9CE0 - chains A and B; structure by electron microscopy, 3.97 A resolution.

[Chain A (and B)]
Protein: Oxygen sensor protein DosP
Organism: Escherichia coli
Notes: EC 3.1.4.52; chain B of this document is another copy of the same molecule, construct and numbering; everything in this record applies to it too
UniProt: P76129 (DOSP_ECOLI); residues 9-806 here correspond to UniProt positions 1-798 (UniProt number = residue number - 8)
Amino-acid sequence (806 residues; each row starts with the number of its first residue):
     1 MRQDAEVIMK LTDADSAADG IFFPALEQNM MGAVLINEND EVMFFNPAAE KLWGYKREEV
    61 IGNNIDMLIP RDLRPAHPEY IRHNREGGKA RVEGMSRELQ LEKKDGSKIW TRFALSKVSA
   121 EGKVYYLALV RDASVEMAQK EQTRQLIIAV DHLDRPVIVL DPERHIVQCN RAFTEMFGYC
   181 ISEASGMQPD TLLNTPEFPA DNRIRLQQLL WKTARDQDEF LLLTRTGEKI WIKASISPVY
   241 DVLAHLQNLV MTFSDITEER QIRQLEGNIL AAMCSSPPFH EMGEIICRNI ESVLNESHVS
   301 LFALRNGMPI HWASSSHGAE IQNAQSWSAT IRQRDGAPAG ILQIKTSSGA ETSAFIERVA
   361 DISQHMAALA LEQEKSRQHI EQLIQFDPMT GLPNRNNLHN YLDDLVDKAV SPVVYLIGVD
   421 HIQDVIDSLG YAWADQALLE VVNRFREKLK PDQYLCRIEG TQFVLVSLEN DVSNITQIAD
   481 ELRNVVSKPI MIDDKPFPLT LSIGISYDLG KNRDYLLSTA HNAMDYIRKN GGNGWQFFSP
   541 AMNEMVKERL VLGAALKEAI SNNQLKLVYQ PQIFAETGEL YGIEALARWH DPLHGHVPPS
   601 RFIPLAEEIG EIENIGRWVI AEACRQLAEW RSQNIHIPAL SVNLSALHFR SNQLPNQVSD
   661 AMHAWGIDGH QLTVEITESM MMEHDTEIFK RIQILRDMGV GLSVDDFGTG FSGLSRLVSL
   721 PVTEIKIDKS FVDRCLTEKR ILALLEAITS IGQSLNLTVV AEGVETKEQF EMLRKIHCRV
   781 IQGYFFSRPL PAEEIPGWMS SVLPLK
Not modelled in the structure: 1-19 (chain B: 1-19, 378-383)
Construct notes: expression tag (1-8); conflict Ser-16 (Asn8 in P76129), Thr-195 (Ile187 in P76129)
UniProt features mapped onto this chain:
  - binding site (heme): His-77, Met-95
Small-molecule neighbours:
  - heme (HEM): Ile-36, Trp-53, Ile-65, Leu-68, Ile-69, Pro-70, Leu-73, His-77, Tyr-80, Asn-84, Lys-89, Gly-94, Arg-97, Leu-99, Gln-100, Leu-101, Glu-102, Phe-113, Leu-115, Tyr-126, Ala-128
  - oxygen molecule (OXY): Arg-97, Leu-99, Leu-115
What the authors report for this chain:
  - mutagenesis - R97A: decreased binding to O2
  - mutagenesis - M30A: decreased catalytic activity
  - mutagenesis - R131A: unchanged binding to O2
  - mutagenesis - R131A (kcat = 2.0 s-1): increased catalytic activity on deoxy
  - mutagenesis - M95I (about 10-fold): increased binding to O2 (citing earlier work)
  - catalytic residues: Lys-726 (citing earlier work)

[Interface between chain A and chain B]
Contacting residue pairs - 139 pairs, chain A then chain B:
  Ile-21(A) / Met-43(B)
  Phe-22(A) / Phe-22(B)
  Phe-22(A) / Phe-23(B)  hydrophobic
  Phe-22(A) / Leu-26(B)
  Phe-22(A) / Glu-27(B)
  Phe-22(A) / Phe-44(B)  hydrophobic
  Phe-23(A) / Phe-22(B)  hydrophobic
  Pro-24(A) / Val-118(B)
  Ala-25(A) / Leu-26(B)  hydrophobic
  Ala-25(A) / Leu-127(B)
  Leu-26(A) / Phe-22(B)  hydrophobic
  Leu-26(A) / Ala-25(B)  hydrophobic
  Leu-26(A) / Leu-26(B)
  Gln-28(A) / Lys-117(B)
  Gln-28(A) / Val-118(B)
  Gln-28(A) / Ser-119(B)
  Asn-29(A) / Leu-127(B)
  Asn-29(A) / Leu-129(B)
  Met-30(A) / Gly-94(B)
  Met-30(A) / Met-95(B)
  Met-30(A) / Ala-114(B)  hydrophobic
  Met-30(A) / Leu-115(B)
  Met-30(A) / Ser-116(B)  hydrogen bond
  Met-31(A) / Leu-129(B)  hydrophobic
  Met-31(A) / Arg-131(B)
  Phe-44(A) / Phe-22(B)  hydrophobic
  Arg-112(A) / Val-135(B)
  Ser-116(A) / Met-30(B)
  Val-118(A) / Gln-28(B)
  Ser-119(A) / Gln-28(B)
  Leu-127(A) / Asn-29(B)
  Thr-143(A) / Thr-143(B)
  Arg-144(A) / Gln-247(B)
  Arg-144(A) / Asn-248(B)
  Gln-145(A) / Val-159(B)
  Gln-145(A) / Gln-168(B)
  Gln-145(A) / Asn-248(B)  hydrogen bond
  Leu-146(A) / Leu-146(B)  hydrophobic
  Leu-146(A) / Gln-168(B)
  Ile-147(A) / Leu-146(B)  hydrophobic
  Ile-148(A) / Val-239(B)  hydrophobic
  Ile-148(A) / Val-250(B)  hydrophobic
  Ala-149(A) / Val-250(B)  hydrophobic
  Val-150(A) / Val-150(B)  hydrophobic
  His-152(A) / Ser-235(B)
  His-152(A) / Thr-252(B)
  Leu-153(A) / Leu-153(B)  hydrophobic
  Asp-154(A) / Arg-155(B)  salt bridge
  Arg-155(A) / Leu-153(B)
  Arg-155(A) / Asp-154(B)  salt bridge
  Val-157(A) / Ala-149(B)  hydrophobic
  Val-159(A) / Gln-145(B)
  Val-167(A) / Glu-141(B)
  Gln-168(A) / Glu-141(B)
  Gln-168(A) / Gln-142(B)  hydrogen bond
  Gln-168(A) / Gln-145(B)
  Cys-169(A) / Gln-145(B)
  Arg-215(A) / His-152(B)
  Ser-237(A) / His-152(B)
  Val-239(A) / Ile-148(B)  hydrophobic
  Gln-247(A) / Arg-144(B)
  Asn-248(A) / Arg-144(B)  hydrogen bond
  Val-250(A) / Ile-148(B)  hydrophobic
  Val-250(A) / His-152(B)
  Thr-252(A) / His-152(B)  hydrogen bond
  Gly-267(A) / His-365(B)
  Gly-267(A) / Leu-369(B)
  Asn-268(A) / Arg-334(B)
  Leu-270(A) / Glu-266(B)
  Leu-270(A) / Leu-369(B)  hydrophobic
  Ala-271(A) / Arg-334(B)
  Ala-271(A) / Leu-369(B)
  Met-273(A) / Leu-270(B)  hydrophobic
  Cys-274(A) / Leu-270(B)  hydrophobic
  Cys-274(A) / Met-273(B)  hydrophobic
  Trp-327(A) / Arg-215(B)
  Ser-328(A) / Arg-215(B)  hydrogen bond (backbone-side chain)
  Thr-330(A) / Asp-216(B)  hydrogen bond
  Thr-330(A) / Asp-218(B)
  Arg-332(A) / Arg-205(B)
  Arg-332(A) / Gln-208(B)
  Arg-332(A) / Asp-218(B)  salt bridge
  Gln-333(A) / Arg-205(B)
  Arg-334(A) / Asp-427(B)  hydrogen bond (side chain-backbone)
  Arg-334(A) / Ser-428(B)  hydrogen bond (side chain-backbone)
  Asp-335(A) / Ala-200(B)
  Asp-335(A) / Arg-205(B)
  Gly-336(A) / Arg-205(B)  hydrogen bond (backbone-side chain)
  Ala-360(A) / Gln-217(B)
  Asp-361(A) / Gln-217(B)  hydrogen bond
  Asp-361(A) / Lys-233(B)
  Gln-364(A) / Lys-233(B)  hydrogen bond
  His-365(A) / Lys-233(B)  hydrogen bond
  His-365(A) / Arg-263(B)  hydrogen bond
  Leu-369(A) / Leu-270(B)  hydrophobic
  Gln-373(A) / Cys-274(B)  hydrogen bond
  His-379(A) / Ala-432(B)
  His-379(A) / Trp-433(B)  hydrogen bond
  His-379(A) / Gln-436(B)
  Ile-380(A) / Ala-432(B)  hydrophobic
  Leu-383(A) / Met-389(B)
  Leu-383(A) / Gln-436(B)
  Leu-383(A) / Leu-439(B)  hydrophobic
  Ile-384(A) / Pro-388(B)
  Phe-386(A) / Met-389(B)
  Phe-386(A) / Thr-390(B)
  Asp-387(A) / Phe-386(B)
  Pro-388(A) / Ile-384(B)  hydrogen bond (backbone-backbone)
  Pro-388(A) / Phe-386(B)
  Pro-388(A) / Pro-388(B)  hydrophobic
  Met-389(A) / Ile-384(B)  hydrophobic
  Gly-391(A) / Phe-386(B)
  Asp-705(A) / Phe-711(B)
  Asp-706(A) / Phe-711(B)
  Phe-707(A) / Phe-711(B)  hydrophobic
  Phe-707(A) / Leu-714(B)  hydrophobic
  Gly-708(A) / Thr-709(B)
  Gly-708(A) / Gly-710(B)  hydrogen bond (backbone-backbone)
  Thr-709(A) / Gly-708(B)
  Thr-709(A) / Thr-709(B)  hydrogen bond (backbone-backbone)
  Gly-710(A) / Asp-706(B)
  Gly-710(A) / Gly-708(B)
  Phe-711(A) / Asp-705(B)
  Phe-711(A) / Asp-706(B)  hydrogen bond (backbone-side chain)
  Phe-711(A) / Phe-707(B)  hydrophobic
  Phe-711(A) / Phe-731(B)  hydrophobic
  Phe-711(A) / Leu-744(B)
  Phe-711(A) / Ile-748(B)  hydrophobic
  Ser-715(A) / Leu-744(B)
  Ile-725(A) / Phe-711(B)  hydrophobic
  Arg-740(A) / Arg-716(B)
  Leu-744(A) / Phe-711(B)
  Leu-744(A) / Ser-715(B)
  Ala-747(A) / Val-718(B)  hydrophobic
  Ile-748(A) / Phe-711(B)  hydrophobic
  Ile-751(A) / Leu-714(B)  hydrophobic
  Ile-751(A) / Ile-751(B)  hydrophobic
  Ser-754(A) / Ser-754(B)  hydrogen bond
  Leu-755(A) / Ser-750(B)
Other interface residues (no listed pair), chain A (101 interface residues in all): Leu-35, Met-43, Ala-114, Leu-115, Glu-121, Leu-129, Lys-140, Gln-142, Ser-235, Ala-329, Met-366, Ser-376, Leu-714, Val-718, Ala-743, Ser-750
Other interface residues (no listed pair), chain B (102 interface residues in all): Ile-21, Met-31, Glu-136, Gln-139, Val-157, Glu-219, Ser-237, Gly-267, Gln-373, Gln-385, Asp-387, Gly-391, Leu-429, Ile-725, Ala-747

[Overview]
101 residues of chain A face 102 of chain B across their interface; the contacts include 21 hydrogen bonds and
3 salt bridges. Among the polar pairs are Asp-154(A)/Arg-155(B), Arg-332(A)/Asp-218(B) and
Met-30(A)/Ser-116(B). The paper reports the catalytic residue Lys-726(A); R97A of chain A reduces binding to
O2; 4 substitutions were tested in all.
Chain A and chain B are both Oxygen sensor protein DosP (Escherichia coli); the structure, DosP Apo Bent form,
was determined by electron microscopy, deposited together with 9BGV, 9BKV, 9CDR, 9CLO and 9CMF.
